4CPB - chains B and C of the 4 polymer chains in the assembly; structure by X-ray diffraction, 1.57 A resolution.

[Chain B (and C)]
Molecule: Pa-I galactophilic lectin
From: Pseudomonas aeruginosa
Notes: chain C of this document is another copy of the same molecule, construct and numbering; everything in this record applies to it too
Reference sequence: Q05097 (Q05097_PSEAE); residues 1-121 here correspond to UniProt positions 2-122 (UniProt number = residue number + 1)
Amino-acid sequence (121 residues; numbered 1 to 121; the number before each row is that of its first residue):
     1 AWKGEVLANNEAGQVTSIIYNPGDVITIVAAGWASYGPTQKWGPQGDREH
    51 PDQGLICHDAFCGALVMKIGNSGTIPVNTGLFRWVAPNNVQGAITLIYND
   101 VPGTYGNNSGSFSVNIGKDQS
Modified residues: Trp33 (2-hydroxy-tryptophan; TRO); Cys57 (cysteinesulfonic acid; OCS)
Bound ions: Ca2+: Tyr36, Asp100, Thr104, Asn107, Asn108 (together with beta-D-galactopyranose)
Residues lining bound ligands: CN8 / beta-D-galactopyranose: Tyr36, Pro38, Glu49, His50, Pro51, Gln53, Cys62, Asp100, Val101, Thr104, Asn107, Asn108

[Interface between chain B and chain C]
Residue-residue contacts (12):
  Ala1(B) with Ser121(C), hydrogen bond (backbone-backbone)
  Asn21(B) with Asn21(C)
  Gly117(B) with Ser121(C)
  Lys118(B) with Gln120(C); Ser121(C), hydrogen bond (backbone-backbone)
  Asp119(B) with Asp119(C)
  Gln120(B) with Lys118(C); Asp119(C), hydrogen bond; Gln120(C)
  Ser121(B) with Ala1(C), hydrogen bond (backbone-backbone); Gly117(C); Lys118(C), hydrogen bond (backbone-backbone)
Interface residues without a listed pair, chain B (8 interface residues in all): Asp24
Interface residues without a listed pair, chain C (8 interface residues in all): Asp24

[In short]
Chain B and chain C each contribute 8 residues to their interface; the contacts include 5 hydrogen bonds.
Among the polar pairs are Gln120(B)-Asp119(C), Ser121(B)-Ala1(C) and Lys118(B)-Ser121(C). Ligands of chain B:
CN8 / beta-D-galactopyranose. Tyr36(B), Asp100(B), Thr104(B), Asn107(B) and Asn108(B) coordinate Ca2+.
Chain B and chain C are both Pa-I galactophilic lectin (Pseudomonas aeruginosa); the structure, Crystal
structure of leca in complex with a divalent galactoside at 1. 57 angstrom in magnesium, was determined by
X-ray diffraction together with 4CP9 from the same study.
